Entry 5G35 (X-ray diffraction, 2.00 A resolution); this record covers chains A and C of the 6 polymer chains in the assembly.

== Chain A ==
Protein: RAD14
Source organism: Saccharomyces cerevisiae
Reference sequence: P28519 (RAD14_YEAST); residue numbers follow UniProt; this construct covers 188-306
Chain sequence (131 residues; row label = number of the first residue in the row):
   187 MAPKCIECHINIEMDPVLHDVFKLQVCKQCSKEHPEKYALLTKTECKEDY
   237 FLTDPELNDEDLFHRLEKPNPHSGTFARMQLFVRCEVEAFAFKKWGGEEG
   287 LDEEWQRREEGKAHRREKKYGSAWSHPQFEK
Not modelled in the structure: 187, 302-317
Construct notes: initiating methionine (187); expression tag (307-317)
Swiss-Prot annotation at these positions:
  - zinc finger: Cys191 to Cys216
  - binding site (Zn(2+)): Cys191, Cys194, Cys213, Cys216

== Chain C ==
Molecule: 15-nt DNA strand
Source organism: Synthetic construct
Sequence (15 nucleotides; each row starts with the number of its first residue):
     1 GCTCTACXTCATCAC
Not modelled in the structure: 15
Modified residues: 8PY ([(2R,3S,5R)-5-[2-azanyl-8-[ethanoyl(pyren-2-yl)amino]-6-oxidanylidene-1H-purin-9-yl]-3-oxidanyl-oxolan-2-yl]methyl dihydrogen phosphate) at position 8

== Interface between chain A and chain C ==
Contacting residue pairs (19; chain A residue first):
  Thr228(A) - DC2(C)  phosphate contact
  Thr228(A) - DT3(C)  phosphate contact
  Lys229(A) - DT3(C)  hydrogen bond to the phosphate
  Lys229(A) - DC4(C)  salt bridge to the phosphate
  Thr230(A) - DG1(C)  base contact
  Thr230(A) - DT3(C)  hydrogen bond to the phosphate
  Glu231(A) - DG1(C)  phosphate contact
  Glu234(A) - DG1(C)  hydrogen bond to the base
  Asp240(A) - DT5(C)  base contact
  Asn256(A) - DC2(C)  hydrogen bond to the base
  Asn256(A) - DT3(C)  sugar contact
  His258(A) - DC2(C)  salt bridge to the phosphate
  Ala263(A) - DT3(C)  phosphate contact
  Ala263(A) - DC4(C)  sugar contact
  Arg264(A) - DT3(C)  sugar contact
  Met265(A) - DC2(C)  phosphate contact
  Met265(A) - DT3(C)  phosphate contact
  Gln266(A) - DT3(C)  hydrogen bond to the phosphate
  Gln266(A) - DC4(C)  hydrogen bond to the phosphate
Other interface residues (no listed pair), chain A (14 interface residues in all): Lys233, Pro257

== In short ==
14 residues of chain A and 5 residues of chain C are in contact, with 6 hydrogen bonds and 2 salt bridges.
Polar contacts include Glu234(A)-DG1(C), Asn256(A)-DC2(C) and Lys229(A)-DT3(C). From UniProt: 4 Zn2+-binding
residues on chain A.
Chain A is RAD14 (Saccharomyces cerevisiae) and chain C is a 15-nt DNA strand (Synthetic construct); the
structure, Structure of Rad14 in complex with acetylaminopyren-C8-guanine containing DNA, was determined by
X-ray diffraction, deposited together with 5G32, 5G33 and 5G34.
